Entry 7VDT (electron microscopy, 2.80 A resolution); this record covers chains E and J of the 11 polymer chains in the assembly.

Chain E:
Protein: Histone H3
From: Xenopus laevis
UniProtKB: A0A310TTQ1 (A0A310TTQ1_XENLA); residues 0-135 here correspond to UniProt positions 1-136 (UniProt number = residue number + 1)
Sequence (136 residues; each row starts with the number of its first residue; numbering starts at 0):
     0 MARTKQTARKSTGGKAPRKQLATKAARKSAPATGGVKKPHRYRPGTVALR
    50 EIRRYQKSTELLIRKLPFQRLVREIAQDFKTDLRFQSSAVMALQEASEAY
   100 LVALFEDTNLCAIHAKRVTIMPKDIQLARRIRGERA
Unresolved in the structure: 0-39, 135

Chain J:
Molecule: 207-nt DNA strand
Sequence (207 nucleotides; each row starts with the number of its first residue; numbers below 1 keep their minus sign (DG-39 is residue -39)):
   -39 GTATGGCTGATTATGATCCTCTAGTACTTCTCGACAAGCTTCAGGATGTA
    11 TATATCTGACACGTGCCTGGAGACTAGGGAGTAATCCCCTTGGCGGTTAA
    61 AACGCGGGGGACAGCGCGTACGTGCGTTTAAGCGGTGCTAGAGCTGTCTA
   111 CGACCAATTGAGCGGCCTCGGCACCGGGATTCTCCAGGGCGGCCGCGTAT
   161 AGGGTCC
Unresolved in the structure: -39 to 0, 138-167

Interface between chain E and chain J:
Pairs across the interface - 19 pairs, chain E then chain J:
  Arg40(E) with DT83(J), hydrogen bond to the sugar; DG84(J), hydrogen bond to the sugar
  Tyr41(E) with DG84(J), hydrogen bond to the phosphate
  Gly44(E) with DG82(J), phosphate contact; DT83(J), hydrogen bond to the phosphate
  Thr45(E) with DT83(J), phosphate contact
  Val46(E) with DT83(J), hydrogen bond to the phosphate; DG84(J), phosphate contact
  Ala47(E) with DT83(J), hydrogen bond to the phosphate
  Arg49(E) with DG8(J), phosphate contact; DT9(J), phosphate contact
  Arg52(E) with DA10(J), salt bridge to the phosphate
  Arg63(E) with DA91(J), phosphate contact; DG92(J), salt bridge to the phosphate
  Lys64(E) with DG92(J), hydrogen bond to the phosphate
  Leu65(E) with DA91(J), phosphate contact; DG92(J), hydrogen bond to the phosphate
  Pro66(E) with DA91(J), sugar contact
  Arg69(E) with DA91(J), salt bridge to the phosphate
Interface residues without a listed pair, chain E (16 interface residues in all): Pro43, Lys56, Arg83
Interface residues without a listed pair, chain J (11 interface residues in all): DT7, DA100, DG101

Overview:
The interface between chain E and chain J involves 16 residues on one side and 11 on the other, with 8
hydrogen bonds and 3 salt bridges. Polar contacts include Arg40(E)-DT83(J), Arg40(E)-DG84(J) and
Tyr41(E)-DG84(J).
Here chain E is Histone H3 (Xenopus laevis) and chain J is a 207-nt DNA strand. Entry 7VDT (The
motor-nucleosome module of human chromatin remodeling PBAF-nucleosome complex) was determined by electron
microscopy.
